Entry 3OE7 (X-ray diffraction, 3.19 A resolution); this record covers chains B and F of the 9 polymer chains in the assembly.

== Chain B ==
Molecule: ATP synthase subunit alpha
From: Saccharomyces cerevisiae
Notes: EC 3.6.3.14
Reference sequence: P07251 (ATPA_YEAST); residues 1-510 here correspond to UniProt positions 36-545 (UniProt number = residue number + 35)
Sequence (510 residues; numbered 1 to 510; the number before each row is that of its first residue):
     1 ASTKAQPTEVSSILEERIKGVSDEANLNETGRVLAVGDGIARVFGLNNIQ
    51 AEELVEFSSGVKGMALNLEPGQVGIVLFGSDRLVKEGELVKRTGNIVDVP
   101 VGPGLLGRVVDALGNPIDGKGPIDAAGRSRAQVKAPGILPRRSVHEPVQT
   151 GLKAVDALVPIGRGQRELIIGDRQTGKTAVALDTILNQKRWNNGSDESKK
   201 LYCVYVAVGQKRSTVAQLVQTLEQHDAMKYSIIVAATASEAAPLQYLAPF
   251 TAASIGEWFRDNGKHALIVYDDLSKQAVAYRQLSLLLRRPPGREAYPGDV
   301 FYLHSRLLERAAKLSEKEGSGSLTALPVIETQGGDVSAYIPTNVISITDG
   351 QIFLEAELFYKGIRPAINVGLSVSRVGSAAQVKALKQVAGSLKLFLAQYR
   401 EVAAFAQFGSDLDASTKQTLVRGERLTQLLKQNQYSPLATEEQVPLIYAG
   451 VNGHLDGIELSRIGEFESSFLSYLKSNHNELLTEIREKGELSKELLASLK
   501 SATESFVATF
Disordered / not traced: 1-24, 408-409, 510
Metal / ion sites: Mg2+: Thr178 (together with AMP-PNP)
Ligand contacts:
  - AMP-PNP (ANP; phosphoaminophosphonic acid-adenylate ester), molecule 1: Asp172, Arg173, Gln174, Thr175, Gly176, Lys177, Thr178, Ala179, Glu330, Phe359, Arg364, Pro365, Gln432, Asn433, Gln434, Tyr435
  - AMP-PNP (ANP), molecule 2: Ile345, Ser346, Val373, Arg375
UniProt features mapped onto this chain:
  - binding site (ATP): Gly171 to Thr178
  - site: Ser372 (Required for activity)
  - modified residue (Phosphoserine): Ser22, Ser143
Reported in the primary citation:
  - binding site for phosphate ion: Arg375

== Chain F ==
Molecule: ATP synthase subunit beta
From: Saccharomyces cerevisiae
Notes: EC 3.6.3.14
Reference sequence: P00830 (ATPB_YEAST); residues 3-478 here correspond to UniProt positions 36-511 (UniProt number = residue number + 33)
Sequence (484 residues; each row starts with the number of its first residue; numbers below 1 keep their minus sign (Ala-5 is residue -5)):
    -5 ASHHHHHHAAQSTPITGKVTAVIGAIVDVHFEQSELPAILNALEIKTPQG
    45 KLVLEVAQHLGENTVRTIAMDGTEGLVRGEKVLDTGGPISVPVGRETLGR
    95 IINVIGEPIDERGPIKSKLRKPIHADPPSFAEQSTSAEILETGIKVVDLL
   145 APYARGGKIGLFGGAGVGKTVFIQELINNIAKAHGGFSVFTGVGERTREG
   195 NDLYREMKETGVINLEGESKVALVFGQMNEPPGARARVALTGLTIAEYFR
   245 DEEGQDVLLFIDNIFRFTQAGSEVSALLGRIPSAVGYQPTLATDMGLLQE
   295 RITTTKKGSVTSVQAVYVPADDLTDPAPATTFAHLDATTVLSRGISELGI
   345 YPAVDPLDSKSRLLDAAVVGQEHYDVASKVQETLQTYKSLQDIIAILGMD
   395 ELSEQDKLTVERARKIQRFLSQPFAVAEVFTGIPGKLVRLKDTVASFKAV
   445 LEGKYDNIPEHAFYMVGGIEDVVAKAEKLAAEAN
Disordered / not traced: -5 to 6, 476-478
Construct notes: expression tag (-5 to 2)
Metal / ion sites: Mg2+: Thr164, Glu189 (together with AMP-PNP)
Ligand contacts:
  - AMP-PNP (ANP; phosphoaminophosphonic acid-adenylate ester), molecule 1: Gly158, Ala159, Gly160, Val161, Gly162, Lys163, Thr164, Val165, Glu189, Arg190, Tyr311, Tyr345, Phe418, Ala421, Phe424, Thr425
  - AMP-PNP (ANP), molecule 2: Ser355, Arg356, Tyr368
UniProt features mapped onto this chain:
  - binding site (ATP): Gly157 to Thr164
  - modified residue: Thr79 (Phosphothreonine), Thr204 (Phosphothreonine), Ser340 (Phosphoserine)
Reported in the primary citation:
  - binding site for phosphate ion: Lys163, Arg190, Asp256, Arg260

== How chain B and chain F interact ==
Residue-residue contacts - 98 pairs, chain B then chain F:
  Gly45(B) - Arg72(F)  hydrogen bond (backbone-side chain)
  Leu46(B) - Arg72(F)  hydrogen bond (backbone-side chain)
  Asn47(B) - Val71(F)
  Asn47(B) - Arg72(F)
  Asn48(B) - Val71(F)
  Ile49(B) - Leu70(F)
  Ile49(B) - Val71(F)
  Gln50(B) - Gly69(F)
  Gln50(B) - Leu70(F)
  Gln50(B) - Val71(F)
  Ala51(B) - Thr67(F)
  Ala51(B) - Glu68(F)
  Ala51(B) - Gly69(F)  hydrogen bond (backbone-backbone)
  Ala51(B) - Leu70(F)  hydrogen bond (backbone-backbone)
  Glu52(B) - Glu68(F)
  Asn67(B) - Val16(F)
  Asn67(B) - Ile17(F)
  Leu68(B) - Ala15(F)
  Leu68(B) - Val16(F)  hydrogen bond (backbone-backbone)
  Leu68(B) - Leu70(F)
  Leu68(B) - Arg72(F)
  Glu69(B) - Thr14(F)
  Glu69(B) - Arg72(F)  hydrogen bond (backbone-side chain)
  Pro70(B) - Thr14(F)
  Gln72(B) - Arg72(F)
  Val73(B) - Arg72(F)
  Ile96(B) - Gly69(F)
  Lys134(B) - Asp65(F)  salt bridge
  Lys134(B) - Asn223(F)
  Lys134(B) - Glu224(F)  salt bridge
  Lys134(B) - Pro225(F)
  Ala135(B) - Asn223(F)
  Pro136(B) - Thr191(F)
  Gly137(B) - Thr191(F)
  Ile138(B) - Ile95(F)  hydrophobic
  Ile138(B) - Ile103(F)  hydrophobic
  Ile138(B) - Thr191(F)
  Ile138(B) - Asn195(F)  hydrogen bond (backbone-side chain)
  Ile138(B) - Phe219(F)  hydrophobic
  Leu139(B) - Asp104(F)
  Leu139(B) - Glu105(F)
  Leu139(B) - Tyr198(F)  hydrophobic
  Arg141(B) - Thr191(F)
  Arg141(B) - Asn195(F)  hydrogen bond (backbone-side chain)
  Ser143(B) - Arg199(F)
  Arg166(B) - Arg190(F)
  Arg289(B) - Leu271(F)
  Pro290(B) - Ala270(F)
  Pro290(B) - Pro276(F)  hydrophobic
  Pro291(B) - Gly280(F)
  Gly292(B) - Val279(F)
  Arg293(B) - Ala314(F)
  Arg293(B) - Asp316(F)  salt bridge
  Arg293(B) - Asp319(F)  salt bridge
  Gly298(B) - Glu267(F)
  Asp299(B) - Glu267(F)
  Phe301(B) - Met222(F)  hydrophobic
  Phe301(B) - Arg260(F)
  Phe301(B) - Gln263(F)
  Tyr302(B) - Asn223(F)
  Tyr302(B) - Glu224(F)
  Tyr302(B) - Pro225(F)
  Tyr302(B) - Arg229(F)
  Tyr302(B) - Glu267(F)
  Ser305(B) - Met222(F)  hydrogen bond (side chain-backbone)
  Arg306(B) - Met222(F)
  Glu309(B) - Arg190(F)
  Glu309(B) - Thr191(F)  hydrogen bond
  Glu309(B) - Met222(F)
  Glu309(B) - Asn223(F)
  Lys317(B) - Glu105(F)  salt bridge
  Ser337(B) - Ala314(F)
  Ser337(B) - Asp315(F)  hydrogen bond
  Thr342(B) - Ala159(F)
  Thr342(B) - Tyr311(F)  hydrogen bond (backbone-side chain)
  Thr342(B) - Ala314(F)
  Asn343(B) - Tyr311(F)
  Ile345(B) - Ala159(F)  hydrophobic
  Ile345(B) - Arg190(F)  hydrogen bond (backbone-side chain)
  Ser346(B) - Ala159(F)
  Ser346(B) - Arg190(F)  hydrogen bond (backbone-side chain)
  Ser346(B) - Met222(F)
  Ser346(B) - Arg260(F)  hydrogen bond
  Ser346(B) - Tyr311(F)
  Ile347(B) - Arg190(F)  hydrogen bond (backbone-side chain)
  Ile347(B) - Met222(F)  hydrophobic
  Thr348(B) - Arg190(F)  hydrogen bond (backbone-side chain)
  Asp349(B) - Arg190(F)  salt bridge
  Asp349(B) - Arg192(F)  salt bridge
  Leu371(B) - Glu341(F)
  Ser374(B) - Phe424(F)
  Arg375(B) - Gly160(F)
  Arg375(B) - Arg190(F)
  Arg375(B) - Phe424(F)
  Val376(B) - Arg192(F)
  Leu394(B) - Phe424(F)
  Leu394(B) - Thr425(F)
  Gln398(B) - His455(F)
Also at the interface, not in a pair above, chain B (60 interface residues in all): Leu66, Gly71, Arg130, Arg142, Ala338, Tyr339, Val373, Ser378, Glu401
Also at the interface, not in a pair above, chain F (53 interface residues in all): Gly188, Gly194, Gln221, Pro226, Arg337, Leu342, Val423

== Summary ==
Chain B and chain F form an interface of 60 and 53 residues respectively; the contacts include 17 hydrogen
bonds and 7 salt bridges. Polar pairs include Lys134(B)-Asp65(F), Lys134(B)-Glu224(F) and Arg293(B)-Asp316(F).
One AMP-PNP molecule is bound between chain B and chain F. From the paper: a binding site for phosphate ion at
Arg375(B) and Lys163(F) among others.
Here chain B is ATP synthase subunit alpha and chain F is ATP synthase subunit beta, both from Saccharomyces
cerevisiae. Entry 3OE7 (Structure of four mutant forms of yeast f1 ATPase: gamma-I270T) was determined by
X-ray diffraction, deposited together with 3OEH and 3OFN.
